PDB entry 1KEN | X-ray diffraction, 3.50 A resolution | chains A and F of the 10 polymer chains in the assembly

# Chain A
Name: hemagglutinin HA1
Source organism: Influenza A virus (A/X-31(H3N2))
Sequence (328 residues; numbered 1 to 328; the number before each row is that of its first residue):
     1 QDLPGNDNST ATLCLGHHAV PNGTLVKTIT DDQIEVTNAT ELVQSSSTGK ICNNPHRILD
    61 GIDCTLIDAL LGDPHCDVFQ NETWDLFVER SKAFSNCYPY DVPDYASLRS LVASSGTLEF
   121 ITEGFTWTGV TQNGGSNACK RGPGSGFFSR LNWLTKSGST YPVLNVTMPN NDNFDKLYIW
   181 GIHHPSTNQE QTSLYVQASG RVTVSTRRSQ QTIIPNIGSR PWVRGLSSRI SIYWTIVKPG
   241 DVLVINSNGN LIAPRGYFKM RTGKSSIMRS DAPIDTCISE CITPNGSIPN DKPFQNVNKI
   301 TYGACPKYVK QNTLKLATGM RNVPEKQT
Unresolved in the structure: 1-8
Disulfides: Cys52-Cys277, Cys64-Cys76, Cys97-Cys139, Cys281-Cys305
Covalently attached groups: glycan linked to Asn165

# Chain F
Name: hemagglutinin HA2
Source organism: Influenza A virus (A/X-31(H3N2))
Notes: fragment: FAB fragment of antibody
Reference sequence: P03437 (HEMA_IAAIC); residues 1-175 here correspond to UniProt positions 346-520 (UniProt number = residue number + 345)
Sequence (175 residues; row label = number of the first residue in the row):
     1 GLFGAIAGFI ENGWEGMIDG WYGFRHQNSE GTGQAADLKS TQAAIDQING KLNRVIEKTN
    61 EKFHQIEKEF SEVEGRIQDL EKYVEDTKID LWSYNAELLV ALENQHTIDL TDSEMNKLFE
   121 KTRRQLRENA EEMGNGCFKI YHKCDNACIE SIRNGTYDHD VYRDEALNNR FQIKG
Disulfides: Cys144-Cys148
Curated features (UniProtKB/Swiss-Prot):
  - glycosylation: Asn154 (N-linked (GlcNAc...) asparagine)

# How chain A and chain F interact
Contacting residue pairs (9; chain A residue first):
  Ser107(A) with Glu74(F); Gly75(F), hydrogen bond (side chain-backbone); Arg76(F)
  Ser110(A) with Asp79(F), hydrogen bond
  Leu111(A) with Val73(F), hydrophobic
  Arg208(A) with Glu72(F), salt bridge
  Lys238(A) with Ser71(F); Glu72(F)
  Met260(A) with Val73(F), hydrophobic
Interface residues without a listed pair, chain A (9 interface residues in all): Ala106, Trp234, Ile236

# In short
9 residues of chain A and 7 residues of chain F are in contact; the contacts include 2 hydrogen bonds and 1
salt bridge. Polar pairs include Arg208(A)-Glu72(F), Ser107(A)-Gly75(F) and Ser110(A)-Asp79(F).
Chain A is hemagglutinin HA1 and chain F is hemagglutinin HA2, both from Influenza A virus (A/X-31(H3N2)); the
structure, Influenza virus hemagglutinin complexed with an antibody that prevents the hemagglutinin low ph
fusogenic transition, was determined by X-ray diffraction.
